Entry 8IUJ (electron microscopy, 3.06 A resolution); this record covers chains dc and 4i of the 60 polymer chains in the assembly.

Chain dc:
Molecule: COX4
From: Euglena gracilis
Amino-acid sequence (179 residues; row label = number of the first residue in the row):
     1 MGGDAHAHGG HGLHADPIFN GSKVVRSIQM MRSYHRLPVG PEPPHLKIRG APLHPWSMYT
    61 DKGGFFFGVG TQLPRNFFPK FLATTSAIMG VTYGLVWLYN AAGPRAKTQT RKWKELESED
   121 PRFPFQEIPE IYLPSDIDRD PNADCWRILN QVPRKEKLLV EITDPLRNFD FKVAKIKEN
Disordered / not traced: 1-12
Small-molecule neighbours: 1,2-diacyl-sn-glycero-3-phosphocholine (PC1): Tyr93, Pro165, Asn168

Chain 4i:
Molecule: COXEG9
From: Euglena gracilis
Amino-acid sequence (274 residues; each row starts with the number of its first residue):
     1 MMNKGRILLG TNPGDIALNS KRFTVGKFVA WACGGWGLKD WIFPSLFIGR GDGPDFDRIV
    61 KHTLQSSSAI EKVNWFDSPF ACYTEWFVEH FPGFFDSRYR FEMSAKTILA NKYPIKDFPV
   121 VDMRSWRSSR LFDLFEVPHP EHTFVFGGPV LLNTEAKRAE RLEQEWHGKD GTFVDVHPLN
   181 VATESHTEVS VIGGIKVYNG VWQGGKDSWK RDSAKPELTA PFHSPIWYRN MFIVKNADQL
   241 VEHFGENLSD ETWQEVRKEH LAFHERFHKD YSFA
Disordered / not traced: 1-9
Small-molecule neighbours: 1,2-Distearoyl-sn-glycerophosphoethanolamine (3PE): Trp31, Gly35, Trp36, Gly37, Leu38, Lys39, Phe47

How chain dc and chain 4i interact:
Contacting residue pairs (79):
  Asn20(dc) - Lys215(4i)  hydrogen bond (backbone-side chain)
  Ser22(dc) - Lys215(4i)
  Val25(dc) - Pro79(4i)  hydrophobic
  Val25(dc) - Phe80(4i)  hydrophobic
  Arg26(dc) - Phe80(4i)
  Arg26(dc) - Val121(4i)  hydrogen bond (side chain-backbone)
  Ser27(dc) - Asp122(4i)
  Ser27(dc) - Met123(4i)  hydrogen bond (backbone-backbone)
  Ile28(dc) - Phe80(4i)  hydrophobic
  Ile28(dc) - Met123(4i)
  Met30(dc) - Met123(4i)
  Met30(dc) - Glu136(4i)
  Met31(dc) - Met123(4i)  hydrophobic
  Met31(dc) - Glu136(4i)
  Met31(dc) - Val137(4i)
  Arg32(dc) - Met123(4i)
  Arg32(dc) - Arg124(4i)
  Arg32(dc) - Asp133(4i)
  Arg32(dc) - Leu134(4i)  hydrogen bond (side chain-backbone)
  Arg32(dc) - Phe135(4i)
  Arg32(dc) - Glu136(4i)  salt bridge
  Ser33(dc) - Trp126(4i)
  Ser33(dc) - Asp133(4i)  hydrogen bond (side chain-backbone)
  Arg36(dc) - Met123(4i)  hydrogen bond
  Arg36(dc) - Trp126(4i)
  Leu37(dc) - Ala237(4i)
  Val39(dc) - Lys235(4i)
  Val39(dc) - Ala237(4i)
  Val39(dc) - Leu240(4i)  hydrophobic
  Pro41(dc) - Arg257(4i)
  Pro41(dc) - His260(4i)
  Pro41(dc) - Leu261(4i)
  Glu42(dc) - Leu261(4i)
  Pro43(dc) - His268(4i)
  Pro44(dc) - Phe273(4i)
  His45(dc) - Phe273(4i)
  Leu46(dc) - Ser272(4i)
  Leu46(dc) - Phe273(4i)  hydrogen bond (backbone-backbone)
  Lys47(dc) - Ala274(4i)
  Ile48(dc) - Lys269(4i)
  Ile48(dc) - Tyr271(4i)
  Ile48(dc) - Ser272(4i)
  Ala51(dc) - Asp270(4i)
  Ala51(dc) - Ser272(4i)  hydrogen bond (backbone-side chain)
  Pro52(dc) - Arg58(4i)
  Pro52(dc) - Tyr271(4i)
  Pro52(dc) - Ser272(4i)  hydrogen bond (backbone-backbone)
  Leu53(dc) - Arg58(4i)  hydrogen bond (backbone-side chain)
  Leu53(dc) - Ser272(4i)
  Leu53(dc) - Ala274(4i)  hydrophobic
  His54(dc) - Pro92(4i)
  His54(dc) - His268(4i)  hydrogen bond
  His54(dc) - Tyr271(4i)
  His54(dc) - Ser272(4i)  hydrogen bond (backbone-backbone)
  His54(dc) - Phe273(4i)
  Pro55(dc) - Glu89(4i)
  Pro55(dc) - Tyr271(4i)
  Trp56(dc) - His90(4i)  hydrogen bond (side chain-backbone)
  Trp56(dc) - Phe91(4i)  hydrophobic
  Trp56(dc) - Pro92(4i)
  Trp56(dc) - His268(4i)
  Trp56(dc) - Phe273(4i)
  Ser57(dc) - Phe273(4i)
  Tyr59(dc) - Phe273(4i)
  Tyr59(dc) - Ala274(4i)  hydrophobic
  Asp61(dc) - Arg50(4i)
  Lys62(dc) - Arg50(4i)
  Lys62(dc) - Gly51(4i)
  Lys62(dc) - Gly53(4i)  hydrogen bond (side chain-backbone)
  Lys62(dc) - Glu89(4i)  salt bridge
  Gly63(dc) - Ile48(4i)
  Gly63(dc) - Gly49(4i)
  Gly63(dc) - Arg50(4i)  hydrogen bond (backbone-backbone)
  Gly63(dc) - Gly51(4i)  hydrogen bond (backbone-backbone)
  Gly64(dc) - Leu46(4i)
  Phe65(dc) - Leu46(4i)  hydrogen bond (backbone-backbone)
  Phe66(dc) - Leu46(4i)
  Phe66(dc) - Phe47(4i)  hydrophobic
  Val69(dc) - Asp52(4i)
Also at the interface, not in a pair above, chain dc (41 interface residues in all): Gly21, Gln29, Gly40, Phe67, Arg75
Also at the interface, not in a pair above, chain 4i (45 interface residues in all): Lys39, Tyr83, Phe87, Val120, Trp253, Phe267

Overview:
41 residues of chain dc and 45 residues of chain 4i are in contact, with 17 hydrogen bonds and 2 salt bridges.
Polar pairs include Arg32(dc)-Glu136(4i), Lys62(dc)-Glu89(4i) and Asn20(dc)-Lys215(4i). Chain dc binds
1,2-diacyl-sn-glycero-3-phosphocholine. Chain 4i binds 1,2-Distearoyl-sn-glycerophosphoethanolamine.
Here chain dc is COX4 and chain 4i is COXEG9, both from Euglena gracilis. Entry 8IUJ (Cryo-EM structure of
Euglena gracilis super-complex III2+IV2, composite) was determined by electron microscopy.
